PDB entry 6HVY | X-ray diffraction, 2.70 A resolution | chains H and Z of the 28 polymer chains in the assembly

Chain H:
Molecule: Proteasome subunit beta type-2
From: Saccharomyces cerevisiae (strain ATCC 204508 / S288c)
Notes: EC 3.4.25.1
UniProt: P25043 (PSB2_YEAST); residues 1-232 here correspond to UniProt positions 30-261 (UniProt number = residue number + 29)
Amino-acid sequence (232 residues; numbered 1 to 232; the number before each row is that of its first residue):
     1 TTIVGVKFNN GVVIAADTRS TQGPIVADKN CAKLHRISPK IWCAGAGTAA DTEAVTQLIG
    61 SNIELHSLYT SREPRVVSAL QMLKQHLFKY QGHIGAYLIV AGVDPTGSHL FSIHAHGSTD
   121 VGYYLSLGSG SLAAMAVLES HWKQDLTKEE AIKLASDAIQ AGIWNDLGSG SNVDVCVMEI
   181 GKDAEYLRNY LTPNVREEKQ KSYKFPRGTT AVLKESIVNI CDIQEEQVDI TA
Not modelled in the structure: 227-232
Glycans and other covalent adducts: compound GVZ linked to Thr1; compound GW2 linked to Thr1
Residues lining bound ligands: GVZ / GW2: Arg19, Ser20, Thr21, Gln22, Cys31, Ala32, Lys33, His35, Gly45, Ala46, Gly47, Thr48, Ala49, Thr52, Glu53, Ser129, Gly168, Ser169
Swiss-Prot annotation at these positions:
  - active site: Thr1 (Nucleophile)
Reported in the primary citation:
  - binding site for the ligand GVZ: Thr1
  - catalytic residues: Thr1

Chain Z:
Molecule: Proteasome subunit beta type-6
From: Saccharomyces cerevisiae (strain ATCC 204508 / S288c)
Notes: EC 3.4.25.1
UniProt: P23724 (PSB6_YEAST); residues 1-222 here correspond to UniProt positions 20-241 (UniProt number = residue number + 19)
Amino-acid sequence (222 residues; each row starts with the number of its first residue):
     1 QFNPYGDNGG TILGIAGEDF AVLAGDTRNI TDYSINSRYE PKVFDCGDNI VMSANGFAAD
    61 GDALVKRFKN SVKWYHFDHN DKKLSINSAA RNIQHLLYGK RFFPYYVHTI IAGLDEDGKG
   121 AVYSFDPVGS YEREQCRAGG AAASLIMPFL DNQVNFKNQY EPGTNGKVKK PLKYLSVEEV
   181 IKLVRDSFTS ATERHIQVGD GLEILIVTKD GVRKEFYELK RD
Metal / ion sites: Mg2+: Thr192, Val198

Interface between chain H and chain Z:
Contacting residue pairs - 60 pairs, chain H then chain Z:
  Arg19(H) - Ile196(Z)
  Arg19(H) - Asp222(Z)  salt bridge
  Pro24(H) - Arg194(Z)
  Pro24(H) - His195(Z)
  Pro24(H) - Ile196(Z)  hydrogen bond (backbone-backbone)
  Ile25(H) - Arg194(Z)
  Ile25(H) - His195(Z)
  Val26(H) - Glu193(Z)
  Val26(H) - Arg194(Z)  hydrogen bond (backbone-side chain)
  Val26(H) - Ile196(Z)  hydrophobic
  Ala27(H) - Arg194(Z)  hydrogen bond (backbone-side chain)
  Lys29(H) - Glu193(Z)  salt bridge
  Lys29(H) - Arg194(Z)
  Ile163(H) - Asp222(Z)
  Trp164(H) - Ile35(Z)
  Trp164(H) - Arg38(Z)  hydrogen bond (backbone-side chain)
  Trp164(H) - Arg221(Z)
  Trp164(H) - Asp222(Z)
  Asn165(H) - Tyr33(Z)
  Asn165(H) - Arg38(Z)
  Asp166(H) - Tyr33(Z)
  Asp166(H) - Asp222(Z)
  Leu167(H) - Arg28(Z)
  Leu167(H) - Ile30(Z)  hydrophobic
  Leu167(H) - Asp32(Z)
  Leu167(H) - Tyr33(Z)  hydrogen bond (backbone-backbone)
  Leu167(H) - Ile35(Z)  hydrophobic
  Leu167(H) - Ile196(Z)
  Gly168(H) - Tyr33(Z)
  Ser169(H) - Asp222(Z)
  Gly170(H) - Asp222(Z)
  Ser171(H) - Asp222(Z)  hydrogen bond (backbone-side chain)
  Asn194(H) - Lys220(Z)  hydrogen bond (backbone-side chain)
  Asn194(H) - Asp222(Z)
  Arg196(H) - Thr189(Z)
  Arg196(H) - Ser190(Z)  hydrogen bond
  Arg196(H) - Glu193(Z)
  Glu197(H) - Arg185(Z)  salt bridge
  Lys199(H) - Asp186(Z)
  Gln200(H) - Lys182(Z)
  Gln200(H) - Arg185(Z)  hydrogen bond
  Gln200(H) - Asp186(Z)  hydrogen bond (backbone-side chain)
  Lys201(H) - Glu179(Z)
  Lys201(H) - Asp186(Z)  hydrogen bond (backbone-side chain)
  Tyr203(H) - Phe149(Z)
  Tyr203(H) - Gln153(Z)
  Tyr203(H) - Leu183(Z)
  Tyr203(H) - Asp186(Z)  hydrogen bond
  Phe205(H) - Asn152(Z)
  Phe205(H) - Gln153(Z)
  Phe205(H) - Gln159(Z)
  Pro206(H) - Pro162(Z)  hydrophobic
  Arg207(H) - Pro162(Z)
  Gly208(H) - Pro162(Z)
  Thr209(H) - Asn158(Z)
  Thr209(H) - Gln159(Z)
  Thr209(H) - Tyr160(Z)  hydrogen bond (backbone-backbone)
  Thr210(H) - Asn165(Z)
  Ala211(H) - Gly166(Z)
  Val212(H) - Asn165(Z)
Interface residues without a listed pair, chain H (35 interface residues in all): Thr21, Gly23, Asp28, Ser129, Val195
Interface residues without a listed pair, chain Z (33 interface residues in all): Ser34, Leu145, Glu161, Glu218

In short:
35 residues of chain H face 33 of chain Z across their interface, with 13 hydrogen bonds and 3 salt bridges.
Among the polar pairs are Arg19(H)-Asp222(Z), Lys29(H)-Glu193(Z) and Glu197(H)-Arg185(Z). Ligands of chain H:
GVZ / GW2. From the paper: the catalytic residue Thr1(H); a binding site for the ligand GVZ at Thr1(H).
Chain H is Proteasome subunit beta type-2 and chain Z is Proteasome subunit beta type-6, both from
Saccharomyces cerevisiae (strain ATCC 204508 / S288c); the structure, Yeast 20S proteasome in complex with 5
(7- and 6-membered ring), was determined by X-ray diffraction together with 6HTB, 6HTC, 6HTD, 6HTP, 6HTR, 6HUB
and 30 further entries from the same study.
